PDB entry 3J7G | electron microscopy, 13.60 A resolution (very low resolution: no residue pairs are listed; an interface is given only as per-side residue counts) | chains C and E of the 5 polymer chains in the assembly

[Chain C (and E)]
Name: L1
Source organism: Human papillomavirus type 16
Notes: chain E of this document is another copy of the same molecule, construct and numbering; everything in this record applies to it too
UniProt: Q4VRM0 (Q4VRM0_HPV16); residues 21-474 here correspond to UniProt positions 47-500 (UniProt number = residue number + 26)
Chain sequence (455 residues; row label = number of the first residue in the row):
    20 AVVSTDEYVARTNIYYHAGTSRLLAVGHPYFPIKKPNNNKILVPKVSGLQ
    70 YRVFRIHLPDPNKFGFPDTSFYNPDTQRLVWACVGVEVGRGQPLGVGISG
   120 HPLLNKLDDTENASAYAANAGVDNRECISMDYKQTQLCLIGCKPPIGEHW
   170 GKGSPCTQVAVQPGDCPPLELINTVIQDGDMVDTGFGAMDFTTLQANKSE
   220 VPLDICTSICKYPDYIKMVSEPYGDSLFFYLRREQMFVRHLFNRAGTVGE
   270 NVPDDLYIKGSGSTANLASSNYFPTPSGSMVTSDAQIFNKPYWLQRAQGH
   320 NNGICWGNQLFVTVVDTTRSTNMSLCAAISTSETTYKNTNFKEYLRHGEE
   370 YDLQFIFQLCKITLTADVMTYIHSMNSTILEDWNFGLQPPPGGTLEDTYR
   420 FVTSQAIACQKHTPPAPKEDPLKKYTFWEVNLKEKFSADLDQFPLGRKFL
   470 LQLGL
Unresolved in the structure: 404-437
Construct notes: expression tag (20); conflict Gln177 (Asn203 in Q4VRM0), Gln181 (Asn207 in Q4VRM0), Leu472 (Ala498 in Q4VRM0)

[Interface between chain C and chain E]
At this resolution (14 A) residue pairs are not listed: 4 residues of chain C and 4 of chain E lie at the interface.

[Overview]
The chain C/chain E interface involves 4 residues from each chain.
Both chains are L1 (Human papillomavirus type 16). Entry 3J7G (Electron cryo-microscopy of human
papillomavirus 16 and H16.V5 Fab fragments) was determined by electron microscopy.
